Entry 3G5X (X-ray diffraction, 2.30 A resolution); this record covers chains A and B.

== Chain A ==
Protein: 806 light chain
Source organism: Mus musculus
Chain sequence (214 residues; each row starts with the number of its first residue):
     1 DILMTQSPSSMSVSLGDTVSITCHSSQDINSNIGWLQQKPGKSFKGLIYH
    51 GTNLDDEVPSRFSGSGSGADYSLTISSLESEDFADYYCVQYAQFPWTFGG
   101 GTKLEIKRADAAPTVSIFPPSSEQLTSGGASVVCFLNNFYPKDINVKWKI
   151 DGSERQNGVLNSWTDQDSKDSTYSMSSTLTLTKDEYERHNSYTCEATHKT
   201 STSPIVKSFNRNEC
Cystine bridges: Cys-23/Cys-88, Cys-134/Cys-194

== Chain B ==
Protein: 806 heavy chain
Source organism: Mus musculus
Chain sequence (216 residues; row label = number of the first residue in the row):
     1 DVQLQESGPSLVKPSQSLSLTCTVTGYSITSDFAWNWIRQFPGNKLEWMG
    51 YISYSGNTRYNPSLKSRISITRDTSKNQFFLQL
   583 NS
    84 VTIEDTATYYCVTAGRGFPYWGQGTLVTVSAAKTTPPSVYPLAPGCGDTT
   134 GSSVTLGCLVKGYFPESVTVTWNSGSLSSSVHTFPALLQSGLYTMSSSVT
   184 VPSSTWPSETVTCSVAHPASSTTVDKKLEPS
Cystine bridges: Cys-22/Cys-94, Cys-141/Cys-196

== How chain A and chain B interact ==
Disulfides between the chains: Cys-214(A)/Cys-129(B)
Residue-residue contacts - 76 pairs, chain A then chain B:
  Leu-36(A) with Trp-104(B), hydrophobic
  Gln-38(A) with Gln-40(B), hydrogen bond; Tyr-93(B), hydrogen bond
  Lys-42(A) with Tyr-93(B)
  Ser-43(A) with Tyr-93(B); Gly-105(B), hydrogen bond (side chain-backbone); Gln-106(B)
  Phe-44(A) with Gln-40(B); Leu-46(B), hydrophobic; Tyr-93(B); Trp-104(B), hydrophobic
  Gly-46(A) with Phe-101(B); Pro-102(B)
  Tyr-49(A) with Arg-99(B), hydrogen bond; Gly-100(B)
  Leu-54(A) with Arg-99(B)
  Asp-55(A) with Arg-99(B); Pro-102(B)
  Asp-56(A) with Arg-99(B), salt bridge
  Tyr-87(A) with Gln-40(B), hydrogen bond; Asn-44(B), hydrogen bond (side chain-backbone); Leu-46(B), hydrophobic
  Val-89(A) with Phe-101(B), hydrophobic
  Tyr-91(A) with Phe-101(B), hydrophobic
  Phe-94(A) with Trp-48(B), hydrophobic; Tyr-51(B); Arg-59(B)
  Pro-95(A) with Trp-48(B), hydrophobic; Asn-61(B); Pro-62(B)
  Trp-96(A) with Asn-36(B); Trp-48(B); Tyr-51(B), hydrophobic; Ala-97(B), hydrophobic; Phe-101(B), hydrophobic
  Phe-98(A) with Ile-38(B), hydrophobic; Leu-46(B), hydrophobic; Trp-48(B)
  Ser-116(A) with Thr-138(B)
  Phe-118(A) with Leu-125(B); Ala-126(B); Pro-127(B); Thr-138(B)
  Pro-119(A) with Gly-128(B)
  Ser-121(A) with Pro-124(B)
  Glu-123(A) with Lys-209(B), salt bridge
  Gln-124(A) with Tyr-123(B)
  Ser-131(A) with Leu-142(B)
  Val-133(A) with Leu-142(B), hydrophobic
  Phe-135(A) with Leu-125(B), hydrophobic; Leu-139(B); Phe-167(B), hydrophobic; Ser-179(B); Ser-180(B); Ser-181(B)
  Asn-137(A) with His-165(B); Phe-167(B); Ser-181(B), hydrogen bond
  Asn-138(A) with Ser-163(B), hydrogen bond; His-165(B), hydrogen bond
  Leu-160(A) with Gln-172(B)
  Asn-161(A) with Leu-170(B)
  Ser-162(A) with Phe-167(B); Pro-168(B), hydrogen bond (side chain-backbone)
  Trp-163(A) with Pro-168(B)
  Thr-164(A) with Thr-166(B); Phe-167(B)
  Lys-169(A) with Ser-161(B)
  Ser-174(A) with His-165(B), hydrogen bond; Phe-167(B)
  Met-175(A) with Phe-167(B)
  Ser-176(A) with Phe-167(B); Ser-179(B)
  Thr-180(A) with Gln-172(B), hydrogen bond
  Ser-208(A) with Asp-131(B)
  Cys-214(A) with Cys-129(B), disulfide
Other interface residues (no listed pair), chain A (49 interface residues in all): Lys-45, Asp-85, Gly-100, Lys-103, Ile-117, Ser-127, Asp-167, Phe-209, Glu-213
Other interface residues (no listed pair), chain B (50 interface residues in all): Lys-45, Glu-47, Tyr-103, Gly-107, Val-122, Gly-130, Gly-140, Lys-144

== In short ==
49 residues of chain A and 50 residues of chain B are in contact, with 1 disulfide bond, 12 hydrogen bonds and
2 salt bridges. Polar contacts include Asp-56(A)/Arg-99(B), Glu-123(A)/Lys-209(B) and Gln-38(A)/Gln-40(B).
Chain A is 806 light chain and chain B is 806 heavy chain, both from Mus musculus; the structure, Antibodies
Specifically Targeting a Locally Misfolded Region of Tumor Associated EGFR, was determined by X-ray
diffraction together with 3G5V, 3G5Y and 3G5Z from the same study.
